Entry 2KWN (solution NMR); this record covers chains B and A.

== Chain B ==
Protein: Histone peptide
Chain sequence (15 residues; each row starts with the number of its first residue):
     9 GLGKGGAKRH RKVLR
Modified positions: Lys16 (n(6)-acetyllysine; ALY)

== Chain A ==
Protein: Zinc finger protein DPF3
Organism: Homo sapiens
Notes: fragment: PHD-types 1 and 2 residues 261-372
UniProt: Q92784 (DPF3_HUMAN); residues 261-372 here = UniProt positions 261-372
Chain sequence (114 residues; row label = number of the first residue in the row):
   259 GSYCDFCLGG SNMNKKSGRP EELVSCADCG RSGHPTCLQF TLNMTEAVKT YKWQCIECKS
   319 CILCGTSEND DQLLFCDDCD RGYHMYCLNP PVAEPPEGSW SCHLCWELLK EKAS
Differences from the reference sequence: expression tag (259-260)
Metal / ion sites: Zn2+ site 1: Cys262, Cys265, His292, Cys295; Zn2+ site 2: Cys284, Cys287, Cys313, Cys316; Zn2+ site 3: Cys319, Cys322, His342, Cys345; Zn2+ site 4: Cys334, Cys337, Cys360, Cys363
Curated features (UniProtKB/Swiss-Prot):
  - zinc finger: Cys316 to Leu366 (PHD-type 2)
  - mutagenesis: Trp358 (W358E: Abolishes binding to acetylated histones H3 and H4), Cys360 (C360R: Abolishes binding to acetylated histones H3 and H4; when associated with R-363), Cys363 (C363R: Abolishes binding to acetylated histones H3 and H4; when associated with R-360)
From the paper describing this entry:
  - mutagenesis - D263A, F264A: unchanged binding to unmodified H3
  - mutagenesis - D263A, F264A: decreased localization
  - mutagenesis - D263A (2-3-fold), F264A (2-3-fold): decreased binding to H3K14ac
  - mutagenesis - F264A: abolished binding to acetylated-K14 of H3
  - mutagenesis - D263A, F264A: abolished binding to acetyl-lysine recognition
  - mutagenesis - D263A, F264A: unchanged stability
  - mutagenesis - D263A, F264A: decreased signaling in response to Pitx2

== Chain B / chain A interface ==
Pairs across the interface (30; chain B residue first):
  Gly14(B) with Gln297(A)
  Ala15(B) with Phe264(A); Cys295(A); Gln297(A)
  Lys16(B) with Asp263(A); Phe264(A); Arg289(A); Leu296(A); Trp311(A); Cys313(A); Ile314(A)
  Arg17(B) with Leu296(A); Gln297(A); Asp335(A); Gly356(A)
  His18(B) with Phe298(A); Met302(A); Trp311(A); Ile314(A); Lys317(A); Phe333(A); Asp338(A)
  Arg19(B) with Ile314(A); Asp329(A); Phe333(A); Glu355(A)
  Lys20(B) with Ile314(A); Ser325(A); Asp328(A)
  Arg23(B) with Glu315(A)
Interface residues without a listed pair, chain A (22 interface residues in all): Ser357
Interface features reported in the paper:
  - interface residues, chain A: Asp328(A), Asp335(A), Asp338(A), Glu355(A)

== In short ==
8 residues of chain B face 22 of chain A across their interface. Cys262(A), Cys265(A), His292(A) and Cys295(A)
coordinate Zn2+ site 1. Curated annotation (UniProt) lists 3 mutagenesis sites on chain A. From the paper:
D263A and F264A of chain A reduce localization; interface residues Asp328(A), Asp335(A) and Asp338(A) among
others.
Chain B is Histone peptide and chain A is Zinc finger protein DPF3 (Homo sapiens); the structure, Solution
structure of the double PHD (plant homeodomain) fingers of human transcriptional protein DPF3b bound to ...,
was determined by solution NMR, deposited together with 2KWJ, 2KWK and 2KWO.
